PDB entry 3J3Y | electron microscopy | chains fC and fD of the 1176 polymer chains in the assembly

== Chain fC (and fD) ==
Molecule: capsid protein
Organism: Human immunodeficiency virus 1
Notes: chain fD of this document is another copy of the same molecule, construct and numbering; everything in this record applies to it too
UniProtKB: Q79791 (Q79791_9HIV1); residues 1-231 here correspond to UniProt positions 133-363 (UniProt number = residue number + 132)
Chain sequence (231 residues; each row starts with the number of its first residue):
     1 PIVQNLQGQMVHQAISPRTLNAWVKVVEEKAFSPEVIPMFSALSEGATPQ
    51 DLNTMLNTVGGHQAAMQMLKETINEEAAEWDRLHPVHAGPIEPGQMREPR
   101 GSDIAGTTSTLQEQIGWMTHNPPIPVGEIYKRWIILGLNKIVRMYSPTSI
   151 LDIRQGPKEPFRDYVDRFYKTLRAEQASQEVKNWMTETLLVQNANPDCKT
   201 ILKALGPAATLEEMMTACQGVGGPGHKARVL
Construct notes: engineered mutation Glu92 (Ala224 in Q79791)

== How chain fC and chain fD interact ==
Pairs across the interface (51):
  Ile2(fC) with Leu6(fD)
  Gln9(fC) with Leu6(fD); Gln7(fD)
  Met10(fC) with Leu6(fD)
  His12(fC) with Val3(fD); Gln4(fD); Leu6(fD)
  Ala14(fC) with Glu45(fD)
  Ile15(fC) with Ala42(fD)
  Leu20(fC) with Met39(fD); Ala42(fD)
  Thr54(fC) with Pro38(fD)
  Asn57(fC) with Pro38(fD); Arg173(fD)
  Thr58(fC) with Glu35(fD); Pro38(fD)
  Val59(fC) with Arg173(fD)
  Gly60(fC) with Lys170(fD); Arg173(fD)
  His62(fC) with Asp166(fD)
  Gln63(fC) with Asp166(fD); Tyr169(fD); Lys170(fD); Arg173(fD)
  Ala64(fC) with Arg162(fD); Val165(fD); Asp166(fD); Leu211(fD); Met215(fD)
  Gln67(fC) with Tyr169(fD); Leu211(fD)
  Met68(fC) with Leu211(fD); Glu212(fD); Met215(fD)
  Glu75(fC) with Glu212(fD)
  Gln112(fC) with Gln4(fD)
  Ile115(fC) with Gln4(fD)
  Thr119(fC) with Leu6(fD)
  Lys140(fC) with Glu212(fD)
  Met144(fC) with Arg162(fD); Glu212(fD); Met215(fD)
  Tyr145(fC) with Arg162(fD); Met215(fD); Arg229(fD)
  Ser146(fC) with Arg229(fD)
  Pro147(fC) with Arg229(fD)
  Thr148(fC) with Val230(fD)
  Ile153(fC) with Val230(fD)
  Arg167(fC) with Val230(fD); Leu231(fD)
Interface residues without a listed pair, chain fC (35 interface residues in all): Pro17, Arg18, Gly61, Ala65, Leu111, Lys170
Interface residues without a listed pair, chain fD (28 interface residues in all): Asn5, Arg18, Ala22, Ser41, Leu43, Lys182, Thr216

== In short ==
35 residues of chain fC and 28 residues of chain fD are in contact.
Chain fC and chain fD are both capsid protein (Human immunodeficiency virus 1); the structure, Atomic-level
structure of the entire HIV-1 capsid (186 hexamers + 12 pentamers), was determined by electron microscopy
together with 3J4F, 3J34 and 3J3Q from the same study.
